PDB entry 6OQV | electron microscopy, 3.30 A resolution | chains C and F of the 22 polymer chains in the assembly

Chain C:
Protein: ATP synthase subunit alpha
From: Escherichia coli
Notes: EC 7.1.2.2
UniProtKB: A0A073FQ32 (A0A073FQ32_ECOLX); residues 1-513 here = UniProt positions 1-513
Sequence (513 residues; numbered 1 to 513; the number before each row is that of its first residue):
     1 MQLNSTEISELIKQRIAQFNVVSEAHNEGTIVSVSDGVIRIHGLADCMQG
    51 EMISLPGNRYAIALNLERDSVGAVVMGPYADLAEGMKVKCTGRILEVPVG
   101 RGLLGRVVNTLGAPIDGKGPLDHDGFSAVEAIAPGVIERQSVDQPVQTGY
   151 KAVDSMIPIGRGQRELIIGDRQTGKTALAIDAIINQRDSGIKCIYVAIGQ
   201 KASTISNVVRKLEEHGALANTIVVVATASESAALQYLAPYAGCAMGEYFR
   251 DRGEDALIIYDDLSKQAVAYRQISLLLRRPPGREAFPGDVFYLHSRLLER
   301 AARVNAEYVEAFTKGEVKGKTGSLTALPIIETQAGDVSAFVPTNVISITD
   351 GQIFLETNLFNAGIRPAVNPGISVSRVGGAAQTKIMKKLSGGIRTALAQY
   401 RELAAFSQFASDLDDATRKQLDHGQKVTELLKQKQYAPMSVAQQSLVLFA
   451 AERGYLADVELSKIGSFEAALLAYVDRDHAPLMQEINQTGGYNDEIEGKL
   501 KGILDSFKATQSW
Bound ions: Mg2+: Thr176 (together with ATP)
Small-molecule neighbours:
  - ADP (adenosine-5'-diphosphate): Ser375, Arg376, Val377, Gly378
  - ATP (adenosine-5'-triphosphate): Tyr150, Arg171, Gln172, Thr173, Gly174, Lys175, Thr176, Ala177, Phe360, Arg365, Pro366, Gln433, Lys434, Gln435

Chain F:
Protein: ATP synthase subunit beta
From: Escherichia coli
Notes: EC 7.1.2.2
UniProtKB: A0A0F6CB56 (A0A0F6CB56_ECOLX); residues 0-459 here correspond to UniProt positions 1-460 (UniProt number = residue number + 1)
Sequence (471 residues; each row starts with the number of its first residue; numbers below 1 keep their minus sign (Met-11 is residue -11)):
   -11 MRGSHHHHHHGMATGKIVQVIGAVVDVEFPQDAVPRVYDALEVQNGNERL
    39 VLEVQQQLGGGIVRTIAMGSSDGLRRGLDVKDLEHPIEVPVGKATLGRIM
    89 NVLGEPVDMKGEIGEEERWAIHRAAPSYEELSNSQELLETGIKVIDLMAP
   139 FAKGGKVGLFGGAGVGKTVNMMELIRNIAIEHSGYSVFAGVGERTREGND
   189 FYHEMTDSNVIDKVSLVYGQMNEPPGNRLRVALTGLTMAEKFRDEGRDVL
   239 LFVDNIYRYTLAGTEVSALLGRMPSAVGYQPTLAEEMGVLQERITSTKTG
   289 SITSVQAVYVPADDLTDPSPATTFAHLDATVVLSRQIASLGIYPAVDPLD
   339 STSRQLDPLVVGQEHYDTARGVQSILQRYQELKDIIAILGMDELSEEDKL
   389 VVARARKIQRFLSQPFFVAEVFTGSPGKYVSLKDTIRGFKGIMEGEYDHL
   439 PEQAFYMVGSIEEAVEKAKKL
Disordered / not traced: -11 to 1
Differences from the reference sequence: initiating methionine (-11); expression tag (-10 to -1); conflict Ala137 (Cys138 in A0A0F6CB56)
Small-molecule neighbours:
  - ADP (adenosine-5'-diphosphate): Ala151, Gly152, Val153, Gly154, Lys155, Thr156, Val157, Arg182, Glu185, Tyr331, Gln402, Phe404, Ala407, Phe410, Thr411
  - ATP (adenosine-5'-triphosphate): Ser341, Arg342, Asp345, Tyr354, Arg358

Chain C / chain F interface:
Contacting residue pairs - 56 pairs, chain C then chain F:
  Val32(C) with Leu46(F); Gly47(F), hydrogen bond (backbone-backbone)
  Ser33(C) with Gln45(F), hydrogen bond (side chain-backbone)
  Val34(C) with Gln44(F); Gln45(F), hydrogen bond (backbone-backbone)
  Ser35(C) with Gln44(F)
  Asp36(C) with Gln44(F); Arg260(F), salt bridge
  Tyr79(C) with Tyr26(F)
  Ala80(C) with Val25(F)
  Ala83(C) with Gln45(F)
  Glu84(C) with Gln19(F); Gln45(F), hydrogen bond (backbone-side chain); Leu46(F); Gly47(F); Gly48(F), hydrogen bond (side chain-backbone); Gly49(F), hydrogen bond (side chain-backbone)
  Ile115(C) with Tyr116(F); Glu117(F)
  Arg171(C) with Phe312(F); Asp338(F), salt bridge
  Gln172(C) with Thr318(F)
  Lys201(C) with Glu280(F); His314(F); Asp316(F), salt bridge
  Ala202(C) with Leu119(F), hydrophobic; Glu280(F), hydrogen bond (backbone-side chain)
  Ser203(C) with Leu119(F)
  Ser206(C) with Tyr116(F); Asn121(F), hydrogen bond
  Val209(C) with Tyr116(F)
  Arg210(C) with Asn121(F); Gln123(F)
  Ala228(C) with Gly276(F); His314(F)
  Ser229(C) with Glu280(F)
  Arg271(C) with Ser263(F), hydrogen bond; Ala264(F)
  Gln272(C) with Pro269(F); Thr270(F); Glu273(F), hydrogen bond
  Leu275(C) with Pro262(F); Ser263(F); Pro269(F), hydrophobic
  Arg278(C) with Gly259(F), hydrogen bond (side chain-backbone); Met261(F)
  Pro281(C) with Met261(F)
  Ala285(C) with Ser263(F)
  Asn361(C) with Leu337(F); Gln365(F)
  Ala362(C) with Ser362(F), hydrogen bond (backbone-side chain); Gln365(F)
  Gly363(C) with Arg358(F)
  Arg365(C) with Arg358(F); Gln361(F)
  Phe409(C) with Leu377(F), hydrophobic
Interface residues without a listed pair, chain C (47 interface residues in all): Val107, Asp116, Gly117, Ile205, Lys211, Thr227, Ser231, Lys265, Val268, Leu276, Arg279, Glu284, Gln333, Ala334, Asn358, Gln408
Interface residues without a listed pair, chain F (48 interface residues in all): Val22, Ala113, Ala272, Leu303, Thr304, Ala309, Ala313, Leu315, Thr340, Leu347, Glu369, Ile373

In short:
The interface between chain C and chain F involves 47 residues on one side and 48 on the other, with 12
hydrogen bonds and 3 salt bridges. Polar pairs include Asp36(C)-Arg260(F), Arg171(C)-Asp338(F) and
Lys201(C)-Asp316(F). ATP is bound between chain C and chain F.
Chain C is ATP synthase subunit alpha and chain F is ATP synthase subunit beta, both from Escherichia coli;
the structure, E. coli ATP Synthase State 2b, was determined by electron microscopy, deposited together with
6OQR, 6OQS, 6OQT, 6OQU, 6OQW, 6PQV and 3 further entries.
